Entry 8KB5 (electron microscopy, 2.26 A resolution); this record covers chains C and I of the 10 polymer chains in the assembly.

# Chain C
Molecule: Histone H2A type 1-B/E
Source organism: Homo sapiens
UniProtKB: P04908 (H2A1B_HUMAN); residues 0-129 here correspond to UniProt positions 1-130 (UniProt number = residue number + 1)
Amino-acid sequence (133 residues; row label = number of the first residue in the row; numbers below 1 keep their minus sign (Gly-3 is residue -3)):
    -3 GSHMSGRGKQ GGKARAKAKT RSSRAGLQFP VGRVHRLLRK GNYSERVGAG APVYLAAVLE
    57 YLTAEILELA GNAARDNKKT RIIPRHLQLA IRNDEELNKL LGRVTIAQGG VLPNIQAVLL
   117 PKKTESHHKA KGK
Not modelled in the structure: -3 to 10, 119-129
Construct notes: expression tag (-3 to -1)
UniProt features mapped onto this chain:
  - modified residue: Ser1 (N-acetylserine), Arg3 (Citrulline), Lys5 (N6-(2-hydroxyisobutyryl)lysine), Lys9 (N6-(2-hydroxyisobutyryl)lysine), Lys13 (N6-(beta-hydroxybutyryl)lysine), Lys36 (N6-(2-hydroxyisobutyryl)lysine), Lys74 (N6-(2-hydroxyisobutyryl)lysine), Lys75 (N6-(2-hydroxyisobutyryl)lysine), Lys95 (N6-(2-hydroxyisobutyryl)lysine), Gln104 (N5-methylglutamine), Lys118 (N6-(2-hydroxyisobutyryl)lysine), Lys119 (N6-crotonyllysine), Thr120 (Phosphothreonine), Lys125 (N6-crotonyllysine)
  - cross-link (Glycyl lysine isopeptide (Lys-Gly)): Lys13 (interchain with G-Cter in ubiquitin), Lys15 (interchain with G-Cter in ubiquitin), Lys119 (interchain with G-Cter in ubiquitin)

# Chain I
Molecule: 145-nt DNA strand
Source organism: synthetic construct
Sequence (145 nucleotides; row label = number of the first residue in the row; numbers below 1 keep their minus sign (DA-72 is residue -72)):
   -72 ATCACAATCC CGGTGCCGAG GCCGCTCAAT TGGTCGTAGA CAGCTCTAGC ACCGCTTAAA
   -12 CGCACGTACG GAATCCGTAC GTGCGTTTAA GCGGTGCTAG AGCTGTCTAC GACCAATTGA
    48 GCGGCCTCGG CACCGGGATT GTGAT

# Chain C / chain I interface
Pairs across the interface - 15 pairs, chain C then chain I:
  Arg11(C) - DT-43(I)  hydrogen bond to the base
  Arg11(C) - DT-42(I)  hydrogen bond to the sugar
  Arg11(C) - DG-41(I)  phosphate contact
  Ala12(C) - DG-41(I)  hydrogen bond to the phosphate
  Ala14(C) - DT-43(I)  phosphate contact
  Ala14(C) - DT-42(I)  phosphate contact
  Lys15(C) - DT-43(I)  phosphate contact
  Lys15(C) - DT-42(I)  hydrogen bond to the phosphate
  Thr16(C) - DT-43(I)  phosphate contact
  Arg17(C) - DT-43(I)  salt bridge to the phosphate
  Arg20(C) - DT-42(I)  salt bridge to the phosphate
  Gly28(C) - DT-43(I)  phosphate contact
  Arg29(C) - DA-44(I)  phosphate contact
  Arg32(C) - DA-44(I)  salt bridge to the phosphate
  Arg77(C) - DA-54(I)  sugar contact
Interface residues without a listed pair, chain C (13 interface residues in all): Lys13, Arg42
Interface residues without a listed pair, chain I (8 interface residues in all): DA-45, DG-37, DA-35

# In short
13 residues of chain C and 8 residues of chain I are in contact; the contacts include 4 hydrogen bonds and 3
salt bridges. Among the polar pairs are Arg11(C)-DT-43(I), Arg11(C)-DT-42(I) and Ala12(C)-DG-41(I).
Chain C is Histone H2A type 1-B/E (Homo sapiens) and chain I is a 145-nt DNA strand (synthetic construct); the
structure, Cryo-EM structure of the human nucleosome containing H3.8, was determined by electron microscopy.
